Entry 7D98 (X-ray diffraction, 3.60 A resolution); this record covers chains Q and H of the 6 polymer chains in the assembly.

== Chain Q ==
Name: LysR-type regulatory protein
Organism: Cupriavidus necator
UniProt: Q9WXC7 (Q9WXC7_CUPNE); residues 1-294 here = UniProt positions 1-294
Amino-acid sequence (294 residues; each row starts with the number of its first residue):
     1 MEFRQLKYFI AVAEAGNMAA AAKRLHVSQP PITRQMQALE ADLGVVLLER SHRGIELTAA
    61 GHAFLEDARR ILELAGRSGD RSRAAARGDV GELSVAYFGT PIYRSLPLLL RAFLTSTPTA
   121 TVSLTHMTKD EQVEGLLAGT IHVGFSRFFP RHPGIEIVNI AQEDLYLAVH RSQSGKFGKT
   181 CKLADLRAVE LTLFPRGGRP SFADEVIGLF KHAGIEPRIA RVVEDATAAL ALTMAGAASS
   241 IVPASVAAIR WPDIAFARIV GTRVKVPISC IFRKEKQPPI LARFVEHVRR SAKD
Disordered / not traced: 196-200, 294

== Chain H ==
Molecule: 56-nt DNA strand
Sequence (56 nucleotides; each row starts with the number of its first residue; numbering starts at 0):
     0 TGCCATGCCG TCCAATACCA AATTAGTCAG CCATCGTTAC GGTTTGCGTA ATATAG
Disordered / not traced: 17-43, 51-55

== Interface between chain Q and chain H ==
Residue-residue contacts - 18 pairs, chain Q then chain H:
  Asn17(Q) - DC3(H)  phosphate contact
  Met18(Q) - DC3(H)  hydrogen bond to the phosphate
  Ala19(Q) - DC3(H)  hydrogen bond to the phosphate
  Pro30(Q) - DT5(H)  base contact
  Thr33(Q) - DC3(H)  sugar contact
  Thr33(Q) - DA4(H)  phosphate contact
  Thr33(Q) - DT5(H)  base contact
  Gln37(Q) - DA4(H)  sugar contact
  Gln37(Q) - DT5(H)  hydrogen bond to the phosphate
  Arg50(Q) - DC3(H)  phosphate contact
  Arg50(Q) - DA4(H)  phosphate contact
  Ser51(Q) - DC3(H)  sugar contact
  His52(Q) - DG1(H)  base contact
  His52(Q) - DC2(H)  sugar contact
  Arg53(Q) - DC2(H)  sugar contact
  Gly54(Q) - DC2(H)  phosphate contact
  Gly54(Q) - DC3(H)  phosphate contact
  Ile55(Q) - DC3(H)  phosphate contact
Interface residues without a listed pair, chain H (6 interface residues in all): DG6

== In short ==
12 residues of chain Q and 6 residues of chain H are in contact; the contacts include 3 hydrogen bonds. Polar
pairs include Met18(Q)-DC3(H), Ala19(Q)-DC3(H) and Gln37(Q)-DT5(H).
Chain Q is LysR-type regulatory protein (Cupriavidus necator) and chain H is a 56-nt DNA strand; the
structure, Crystal structure of full-length CbnR complexed with the target DNA complex, was determined by
X-ray diffraction.
